7YU7 - chains B and G of the 5 polymer chains in the assembly; structure by electron microscopy, 4.50 A resolution (low resolution: residue-level contacts below are approximate; hydrogen-bond / salt-bridge calls are withheld).

Chain B:
Protein: Guanine nucleotide-binding protein G(I)/G(S)/G(T) subunit beta-1
Source organism: Rattus norvegicus
UniProtKB: P54311 (GBB1_RAT); residue numbers follow UniProt; this construct covers 2-340
Sequence (351 residues; each row starts with the number of its first residue; numbers below 1 keep their minus sign (Met-10 is residue -10)):
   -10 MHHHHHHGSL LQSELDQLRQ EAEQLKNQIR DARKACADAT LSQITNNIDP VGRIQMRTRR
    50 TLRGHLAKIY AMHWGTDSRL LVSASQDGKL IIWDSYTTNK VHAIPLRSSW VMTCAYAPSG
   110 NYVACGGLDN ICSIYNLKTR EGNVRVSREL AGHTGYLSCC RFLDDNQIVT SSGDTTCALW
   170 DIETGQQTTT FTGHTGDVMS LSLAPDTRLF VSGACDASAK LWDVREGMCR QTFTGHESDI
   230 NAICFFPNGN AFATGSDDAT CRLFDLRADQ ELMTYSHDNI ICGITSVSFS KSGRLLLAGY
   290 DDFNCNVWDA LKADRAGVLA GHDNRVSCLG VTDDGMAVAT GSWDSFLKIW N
Disordered / not traced: -10 to 2
Construct notes: expression tag (-10 to 1)
Swiss-Prot annotation at these positions:
  - modified residue: Ser2 (N-acetylserine), His266 (Phosphohistidine)

Chain G:
Protein: Guanine nucleotide-binding protein G(I)/G(S)/G(O) subunit gamma-2
Source organism: Bos taurus
UniProtKB: P63212 (GBG2_BOVIN); residue numbers follow UniProt; this construct covers 1-67
Sequence (68 residues; row label = number of the first residue in the row):
     1 MASNNTASIA QARKLVEQLK MEANIDRIKV SKAAADLMAY CEAHAKEDPL LTPVPASENP
    61 FREKKFFS
Disordered / not traced: 1-7, 62-68
Construct notes: expression tag (68)
Swiss-Prot annotation at these positions:
  - modified residue: Ala2 (N-acetylalanine)

Chain B / chain G interface:
Residue-residue contacts - 73 pairs, chain B then chain G:
  Leu4(B) with Ser8(G)
  Leu7(B) with Ile9(G); Ala12(G); Arg13(G); Val16(G)
  Ala11(B) with Leu15(G); Val16(G)
  Leu14(B) with Val16(G); Leu19(G); Lys20(G)
  Lys15(B) with Leu19(G)
  Ile18(B) with Leu19(G); Glu22(G); Ala23(G)
  Ala21(B) with Arg27(G)
  Cys25(B) with Arg27(G); Lys29(G); Val30(G)
  Ala26(B) with Val30(G)
  Asp27(B) with Lys29(G); Val30(G); Ser31(G)
  Ala28(B) with Val30(G)
  Leu30(B) with Ala34(G)
  Ile37(B) with Met38(G)
  Ile43(B) with Leu50(G)
  Arg48(B) with Asn59(G); Phe61(G)
  Arg49(B) with Phe61(G)
  Ser84(B) with Phe61(G)
  Tyr85(B) with Pro60(G); Phe61(G)
  Cys218(B) with Gln18(G)
  Arg219(B) with Glu22(G)
  Gln220(B) with Ile25(G)
  Thr221(B) with Glu22(G)
  Phe235(B) with Leu37(G); Tyr40(G); Cys41(G)
  Pro236(B) with Tyr40(G)
  Asn237(B) with Asp36(G); Leu37(G); Tyr40(G)
  Asp254(B) with Ala33(G)
  Arg256(B) with Ile28(G); Asp36(G)
  Ala257(B) with Arg27(G); Ile28(G)
  Asp258(B) with Ile25(G); Arg27(G)
  Gln259(B) with Val30(G)
  Leu261(B) with Val30(G); Leu37(G)
  Ser279(B) with Asp48(G); Leu50(G)
  Ser281(B) with Tyr40(G); Cys41(G); His44(G); Ala45(G); Asp48(G)
  Gly282(B) with Cys41(G)
  Arg283(B) with Leu51(G)
  Leu284(B) with Leu50(G)
  Asp323(B) with Pro49(G)
  Gly324(B) with Pro49(G); Leu50(G)
  Met325(B) with Pro49(G); Pro60(G)
  Ala326(B) with Phe61(G)
  Val327(B) with Leu50(G)
  Ile338(B) with Phe61(G)
  Asn340(B) with Asn59(G); Phe61(G)
Interface residues without a listed pair, chain B (55 interface residues in all): Arg8, Ala24, Ile33, Val40, Met45, Trp63, Met217, Ala240, Leu252, Lys280, Leu300, Val320
Interface residues without a listed pair, chain G (38 interface residues in all): Met21, Asp26, Glu47, Val54, Glu58

Overview:
The interface between chain B and chain G involves 55 residues on one side and 38 on the other.
Here chain B is Guanine nucleotide-binding protein G(I)/G(S)/G(T) subunit beta-1 (Rattus norvegicus) and chain
G is Guanine nucleotide-binding protein G(I)/G(S)/G(O) subunit gamma-2 (Bos taurus). Entry 7YU7 (Human
Lysophosphatidic Acid Receptor 1-Gi complex bound to ONO-0740556, state3) was determined by electron
microscopy together with 7YU3, 7YU4, 7YU5, 7YU6 and 7YU8 from the same study.
